PDB entry 5I2I | X-ray diffraction, 2.55 A resolution | chains A and E of the 3 polymer chains in the assembly

[Chain A]
Molecule: Cetuximab Fab light chain
From: Mus MUSCULUS, homo sapiens
Notes: antibody fragment or engineered binder
Chain sequence (213 residues; numbered 1 to 213; the number before each row is that of its first residue):
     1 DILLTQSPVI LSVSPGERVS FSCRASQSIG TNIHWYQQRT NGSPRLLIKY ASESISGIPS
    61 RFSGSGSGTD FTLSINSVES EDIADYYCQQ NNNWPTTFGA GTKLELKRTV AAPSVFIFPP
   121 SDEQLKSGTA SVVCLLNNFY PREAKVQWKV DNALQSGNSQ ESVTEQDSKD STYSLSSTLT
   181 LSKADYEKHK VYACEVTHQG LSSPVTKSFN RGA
Disulfides: Cys23-Cys88, Cys134-Cys194

[Chain E]
Molecule: Meditope
Chain sequence (12 residues; row label = number of the first residue in the row):
     1 GQQDLSTRRL KG
Covalently attached groups: covalent link Gly1-Gly12

[Interface between chain A and chain E]
Pairs across the interface (23; chain A residue first):
  Gln38(A) - Gln3(E)
  Gln38(A) - Arg8(E)
  Gln38(A) - Arg9(E)
  Arg39(A) - Arg9(E)
  Thr40(A) - Thr7(E)
  Thr40(A) - Arg9(E)  hydrogen bond
  Asn41(A) - Ser6(E)  hydrogen bond (side chain-backbone)
  Asn41(A) - Thr7(E)  hydrogen bond (backbone-backbone)
  Asn41(A) - Arg8(E)
  Gly42(A) - Arg8(E)  hydrogen bond (backbone-side chain)
  Ser43(A) - Arg8(E)
  Ala84(A) - Arg9(E)
  Asp85(A) - Arg8(E)
  Asp85(A) - Arg9(E)  salt bridge
  Asp85(A) - Leu10(E)  hydrogen bond (side chain-backbone)
  Tyr87(A) - Gln3(E)  hydrogen bond
  Tyr87(A) - Leu10(E)
  Ala100(A) - Gln3(E)
  Ala100(A) - Leu10(E)
  Gly101(A) - Leu10(E)
  Lys103(A) - Arg9(E)
  Lys103(A) - Leu10(E)  hydrogen bond (side chain-backbone)
  Glu165(A) - Arg9(E)
Other interface residues (no listed pair), chain A (16 interface residues in all): Val9, Ile83, Thr102
Other interface residues (no listed pair), chain E (7 interface residues in all): Gly1

[Overview]
16 residues of chain A and 7 residues of chain E are in contact, with 7 hydrogen bonds and 1 salt bridge.
Polar pairs include Asp85(A)-Arg9(E), Thr40(A)-Arg9(E) and Asn41(A)-Ser6(E).
Chain A is Cetuximab Fab light chain (Mus MUSCULUS, homo sapiens) and chain E is Meditope; the structure,
Structure of cetuximab Fab with cyclic F3Q variant of the meditope, was determined by X-ray diffraction (same
publication as 5ETU, 5EUK, 5F88, 5FF6, 5IOP, 5IR1 and 7 further entries).
